Entry 6EJ3 (X-ray diffraction, 1.94 A resolution); this record covers chain A.

== Chain A ==
Molecule: Beta-secretase 1
Source organism: Homo sapiens
Notes: EC 3.4.23.46
Reference sequence: P56817 (BACE1_HUMAN); residues -60 to 440 here correspond to UniProt positions 1-501 (UniProt number = residue number + 61)
Sequence (501 residues; each row starts with the number of its first residue; numbers below 1 keep their minus sign (Met-60 is residue -60)):
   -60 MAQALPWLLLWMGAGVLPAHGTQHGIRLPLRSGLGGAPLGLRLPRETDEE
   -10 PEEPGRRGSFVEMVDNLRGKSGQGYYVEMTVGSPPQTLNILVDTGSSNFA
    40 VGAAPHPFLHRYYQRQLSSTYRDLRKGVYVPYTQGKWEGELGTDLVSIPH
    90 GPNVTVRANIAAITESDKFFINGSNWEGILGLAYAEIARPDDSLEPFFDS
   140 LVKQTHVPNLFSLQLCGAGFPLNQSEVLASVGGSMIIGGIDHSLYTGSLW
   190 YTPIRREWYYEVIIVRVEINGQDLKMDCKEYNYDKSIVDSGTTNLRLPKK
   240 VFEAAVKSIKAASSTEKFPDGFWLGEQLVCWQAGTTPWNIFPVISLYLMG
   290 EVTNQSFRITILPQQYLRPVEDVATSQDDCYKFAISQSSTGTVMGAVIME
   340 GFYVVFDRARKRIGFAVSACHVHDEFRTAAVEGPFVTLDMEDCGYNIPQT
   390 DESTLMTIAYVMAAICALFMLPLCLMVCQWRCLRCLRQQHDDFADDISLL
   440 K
Not modelled in the structure: -60 to 0, 158-169, 311-317, 388-440
UniProt features mapped onto this chain:
  - region: Gln418 to Lys440 (Interaction with RTN3)
  - motif: Asp435 to Leu439 (DXXLL)
  - active site: Asp32, Asp228
  - modified residue: Lys65 (N6-acetyllysine), Lys214 (N6-acetyllysine), Lys218 (N6-acetyllysine), Lys224 (N6-acetyllysine), Lys238 (N6-acetyllysine), Lys239 (N6-acetyllysine), Lys246 (N6-acetyllysine), Ser437 (Phosphoserine)
  - lipidation (S-palmitoyl cysteine): Cys413, Cys417, Cys421, Cys424
  - glycosylation (N-linked (GlcNAc...) asparagine): Asn92, Asn111, Asn162, Asn293
  - cross-link: Lys440 (Glycyl lysine isopeptide (Lys-Gly) (interchain with G-Cter in ubiquitin))
Disulfide bonds: Cys155-Cys359, Cys217-Cys382, Cys269-Cys319
Residues lining bound ligands: B7T ((1r,4r)-4-methoxy-6'-(5-methyl-3-pyridinyl)-3'H-dispiro[cyclohexane-1,2'-indene-1',4''-[1,3]oxazol]-2''-amine): Gly11, Gln12, Gly13, Leu30, Asp32, Gly34, Ser35, Asn37, Val69, Tyr71, Trp76, Phe108, Ile110, Trp115, Ile118, Arg128, Asp228, Ser229, Gly230, Thr231, Thr232

== Summary ==
Chain A binds compound B7T. From UniProt: active-site residues Asp32 and Asp228.
Chain A is Beta-secretase 1 (Homo sapiens); the structure, BACE1 compound 23, was determined by X-ray
diffraction, deposited together with 6EJ2.
